7LT1 - chain A; structure by X-ray diffraction, 2.40 A resolution.

[Chain A]
Protein: Protein MB21D2
From: Homo sapiens
Reference sequence: Q8IYB1 (M21D2_HUMAN); residues 29-491 here = UniProt positions 29-491
Amino-acid sequence (464 residues; each row starts with the number of its first residue):
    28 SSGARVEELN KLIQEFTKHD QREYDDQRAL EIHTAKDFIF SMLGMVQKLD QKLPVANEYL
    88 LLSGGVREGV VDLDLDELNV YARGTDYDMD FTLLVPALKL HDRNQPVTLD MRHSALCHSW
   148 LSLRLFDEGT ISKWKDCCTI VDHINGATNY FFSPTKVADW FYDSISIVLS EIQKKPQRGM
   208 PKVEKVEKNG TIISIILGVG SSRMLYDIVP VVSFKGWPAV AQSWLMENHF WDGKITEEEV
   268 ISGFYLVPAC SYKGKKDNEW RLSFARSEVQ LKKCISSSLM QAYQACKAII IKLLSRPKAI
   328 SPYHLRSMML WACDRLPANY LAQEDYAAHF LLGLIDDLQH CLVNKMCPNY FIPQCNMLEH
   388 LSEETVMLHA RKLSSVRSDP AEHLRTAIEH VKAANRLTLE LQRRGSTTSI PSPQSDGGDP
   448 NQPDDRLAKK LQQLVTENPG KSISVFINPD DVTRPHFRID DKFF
Disordered / not traced: 431-491
Construct notes: expression tag (28)
Modified / non-standard residues: Mse69, Mse72, Mse116, Mse138, Mse207, Mse231, Mse253, Mse307, Mse335, Mse336, Mse373, Mse384, Mse394 (selenomethionine; parent Met)
UniProt features mapped onto this chain:
  - modified residue: T435 (Phosphothreonine), S436 (Phosphoserine), S439 (Phosphoserine), S442 (Phosphoserine)
  - natural variant: Q311 (Q311E: Found in patients with squamous cell carcinomas)

[In short]
Chain A is Protein MB21D2 (Homo sapiens); the structure, Structure of the cGAS-like receptor human MB21D2, was
determined by X-ray diffraction, deposited together with 7LT2, 7MWY and 7MWZ.
